PDB entry 9IOZ | electron microscopy, 3.90 A resolution | chains H and L of the 12 polymer chains in the assembly

== Chain H ==
Name: Distal tail protein pb9
Organism: Escherichia phage T5
UniProt: Q6QGE8 (DIT_BPT5); residue numbers follow UniProt; this construct covers 1-204
Amino-acid sequence (204 residues; row label = number of the first residue in the row):
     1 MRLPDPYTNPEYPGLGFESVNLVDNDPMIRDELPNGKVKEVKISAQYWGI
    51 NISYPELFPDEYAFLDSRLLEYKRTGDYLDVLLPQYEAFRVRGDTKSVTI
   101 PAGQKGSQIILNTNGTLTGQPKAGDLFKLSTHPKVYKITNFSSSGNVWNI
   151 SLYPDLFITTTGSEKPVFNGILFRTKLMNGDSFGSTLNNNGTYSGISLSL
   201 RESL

== Chain L ==
Name: Baseplate hub protein pb3
Organism: Escherichia phage T5
UniProt: Q6QGE9 (BPPB3_BPT5); residue numbers follow UniProt; this construct covers 1-949
Amino-acid sequence (949 residues; row label = number of the first residue in the row):
     1 MKKILDSAKNYLNTHDKLKTACLIALELPSSSGSAATYIYLTDYFRDVTY
    51 NGILYRSGKVKSISSHKQNRQLSIGSLSFTITGTAEDEVLKLVQNGVSFL
   101 DRGITIHQAIINEEGNILPVDPDTDGPLLFFRGRITGGGIKDNVNTSGIG
   151 TSVITWNCSNQFYDFDRVNGRYTDDASHRGLEVVNGTLQPSNGAKRPEYQ
   201 EDYGFFHSNKSTTILAKYQVKEERYKLQSKKKLFGLSRSYSLKKYYETVT
   251 KEVDLDFNLAAKFIPVVYGVQKIPGIPIFADTELNNPNIVYVVYAFAEGE
   301 IDGFLDFYIGDSPMICFDETDSDTRTCFGRKKIVGDTMHRLAAGTSTSQP
   351 SVHGQEYKYNDGNGDIRIWTFHGKPDQTAAQVLVDIAKKKGFYLQNQNGN
   401 GPEYWDSRYKLLDTAYAIVRFTINENRTEIPEISAEVQGKKVKVYNSDGT
   451 IKADKTSLNGIWQLMDYLTSDRYGADITLDQFPLQKVISEAKILDIIDES
   501 YQTSWQPYWRYVGWNDPLSENRQIVQLNTILDTSESVFKNVQGILESFGG
   551 AINNLSGEYRITVEKYSTNPLRINFLDTYGDLDLSDTTGRNKFNSVQASL
   601 VDPALSWKTNSITFYNSKFKEQDKGLDKKLQLSFANITNYYTARSYADRE
   651 LKKSRYSRTLSFSVPYKFIGIEPNDPIAFTYERYGWKDKFFLVDEVENTR
   701 DGKINLVLQEYGEDVFINSEQVDNSGNDIPDISNNVLPPRDFKYTPTPGG
   751 VVGAIGKNGELSWLPSLTNNVVYYSIAHSGHVNPYIVQQLENNPNERMIQ
   801 EIIGEPAGLAIFELRAVDINGRRSSPVTLSVDLNSAKNLSVVSNFRVVNT
   851 ASGDVTEFVGPDVKLAWDKIPEEEIIPEIYYTLEIYDSQDRMLRSVRIED
   901 VYTYDYLLTYNKADFALLNSGALGINRKLRFRIRAEGENGEQSVGWATI
Disordered / not traced: 747-757, 803-807, 834-949

== Interface between chain H and chain L ==
Pairs across the interface (7):
  Val-41(H) with Arg-683(L)
  Ile-43(H) with Leu-576(L), hydrophobic; Tyr-681(L); Arg-683(L)
  Lys-73(H) with Lys-17(L)
  Thr-75(H) with Lys-17(L)
  Tyr-78(H) with Asp-16(L), hydrogen bond
Interface residues without a listed pair, chain H (8 interface residues in all): Ile-29, Gly-76, Lys-176
Interface residues without a listed pair, chain L (6 interface residues in all): Phe-575

== In short ==
Chain H and chain L form an interface of 8 and 6 residues respectively; the contacts include 1 hydrogen bond.
The hydrogen-bonded pair is Tyr-78(H)/Asp-16(L).
Here chain H is Distal tail protein pb9 and chain L is Baseplate hub protein pb3, both from Escherichia phage
T5. Entry 9IOZ (Structure of the bacteriophage T5 tail tip complex) was determined by electron microscopy
(same publication as 8ZVI, 9ILP and 9IMV).
